PDB entry 8RCO | X-ray diffraction, 1.90 A resolution | chain A

== Chain A ==
Protein: Serum albumin
From: Homo sapiens
UniProt: P02768 (ALBU_HUMAN); residues -23 to 585 here correspond to UniProt positions 1-609 (UniProt number = residue number + 24)
Chain sequence (609 residues; numbered -23 to 585; the number before each row is that of its first residue; numbers below 1 keep their minus sign (Met-23 is residue -23)):
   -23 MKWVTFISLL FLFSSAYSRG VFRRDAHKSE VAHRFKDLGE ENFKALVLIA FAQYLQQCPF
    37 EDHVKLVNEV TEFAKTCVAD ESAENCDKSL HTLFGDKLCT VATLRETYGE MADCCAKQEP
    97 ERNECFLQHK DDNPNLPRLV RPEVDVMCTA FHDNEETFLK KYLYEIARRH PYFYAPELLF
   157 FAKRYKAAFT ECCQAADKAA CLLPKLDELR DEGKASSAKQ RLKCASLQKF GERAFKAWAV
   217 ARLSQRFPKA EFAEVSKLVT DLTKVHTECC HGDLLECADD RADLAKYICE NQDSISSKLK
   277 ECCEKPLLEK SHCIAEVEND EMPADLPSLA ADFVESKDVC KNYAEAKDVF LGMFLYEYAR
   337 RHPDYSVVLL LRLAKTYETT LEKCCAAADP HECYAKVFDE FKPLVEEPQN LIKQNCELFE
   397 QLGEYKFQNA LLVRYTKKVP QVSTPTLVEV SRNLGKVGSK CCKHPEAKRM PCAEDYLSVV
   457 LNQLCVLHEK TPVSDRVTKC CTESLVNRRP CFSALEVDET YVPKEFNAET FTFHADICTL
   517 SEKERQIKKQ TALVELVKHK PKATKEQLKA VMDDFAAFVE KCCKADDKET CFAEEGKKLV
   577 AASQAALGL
Unresolved in the structure: -23 to 2, 585
Disulfides: Cys53-Cys62, Cys75-Cys91, Cys90-Cys101, Cys124-Cys169, Cys168-Cys177, Cys200-Cys246, Cys245-Cys253, Cys265-Cys279, Cys278-Cys289, Cys316-Cys361, Cys360-Cys369, Cys392-Cys438, Cys437-Cys448, Cys461-Cys477, Cys476-Cys487, Cys514-Cys559, Cys558-Cys567
Residues lining bound ligands:
  - GOR (6-nitronaphtho[1,2-e][1,3]benzodioxole-5-carboxylic acid), molecule 1: Ile142, His146, Phe149, Leu154, Phe157, Tyr161, Arg186, Gly189, Lys190
  - GOR, molecule 2: Lys199, Trp214, Arg218, Leu219, Arg222, Phe223, Leu238, His242, Arg257, Leu260, Ala261, Ile264, Ser287, Ile290, Ala291
Swiss-Prot annotation at these positions:
  - binding site (Cu cation): His3
  - binding site (Ca(2+)): Glu6, Asp13, Glu244, Asp249, Glu252, Asp255, Asp259
  - binding site (Zn(2+)): His67, His247, Asp249
  - binding site ((4Z,15Z)-bilirubin IXalpha): Lys240
  - site: Lys4 (Not glycated), Lys20 (Not glycated), Lys41 (Not glycated), Lys64 (Not glycated), Lys73 (Not glycated), Lys93 (Not glycated), Lys106 (Not glycated), Lys136 (Not glycated), Lys159 (Not glycated), Lys174 (Not glycated), Lys181 (Not glycated), Lys190 (Not glycated), Lys195 (Not glycated), Lys199 (Aspirin-acetylated lysine), Lys205 (Not glycated), Lys212 (Not glycated), Lys240 (Not glycated), Lys262 (Not glycated), Lys274 (Not glycated), Lys286 (Not glycated) and 18 more in UniProt
  - modified residue: Ser5 (Phosphoserine), Ser58 (Phosphoserine), Ser65 (Phosphoserine), Thr83 (Phosphothreonine), Lys205 (N6-succinyllysine), Ser273 (Phosphoserine), Ser419 (Phosphoserine), Thr420 (Phosphothreonine), Thr422 (Phosphothreonine), Lys436 (N6-succinyllysine), Ser489 (Phosphoserine), Lys519 (N6-succinyllysine), Lys534 (N6-methyllysine), Lys564 (N6-succinyllysine)
  - glycosylation: Lys12 (N-linked (Glc) (glycation) lysine), Lys51 (N-linked (Glc) (glycation) lysine), Lys137 (N-linked (Glc) (glycation) lysine), Lys162 (N-linked (Glc) (glycation) lysine), Lys199 (N-linked (Glc) (glycation) lysine), Lys225 (N-linked (Glc) (glycation) lysine), Lys233 (N-linked (Glc) (glycation) lysine), Lys276 (N-linked (Glc) (glycation) lysine), Lys281 (N-linked (Glc) (glycation) lysine), Lys313 (N-linked (Glc) (glycation) lysine), Lys317 (N-linked (Glc) (glycation) lysine), Asn318 (N-linked (GlcNAc...) asparagine), Lys323 (N-linked (Glc) (glycation) lysine), Lys351 (N-linked (Glc) (glycation) lysine), Lys378 (N-linked (Glc) (glycation) lysine), Lys413 (N-linked (Glc) (glycation) lysine), Lys439 (N-linked (Glc) (glycation) lysine), Lys444 (N-linked (Glc) (glycation) lysine), Asp494 (N-linked (GlcNAc...) asparagine), Lys525 (N-linked (Glc) (glycation) lysine) and 4 more in UniProt
Reported in the primary citation:
  - binding site for GOR: Ile142, His146, Phe149, Leu154, Phe157, Arg186, Lys190, Lys199, Arg218, Arg222, Leu238, His242, Arg257, Leu260, Ile264, Ile290, Ala291
  - binding site for myristic acid: Arg117, Tyr138, Tyr161

== Overview ==
Bound to chain A: compound GOR. UniProt lists Cu cation-binding residue His3, 7 Ca2+-binding residues, 3
Zn2+-binding residues and (4Z,15Z)-bilirubin IXalpha-binding residue Lys240. From the paper: a binding site
for GOR at Ile142, His146 and Phe149 among others; a binding site for myristic acid at Arg117, Tyr138 and
Tyr161.
Chain A is Serum albumin (Homo sapiens); the structure, Structure of Human Serum Albumin in complex with
Aristolochic Acid II at 1.9 A resolution, was determined by X-ray diffraction together with 8RCP, 8RGK and
8RGL from the same study.
